PDB entry 7RAU | electron microscopy, 3.99 A resolution | chains A and D of the 4 polymer chains in the assembly

[Chain A (and D)]
Name: Transient receptor potential cation channel subfamily V member 3
From: Mus musculus
Notes: chain D of this document is another copy of the same molecule, construct and numbering; everything in this record applies to it too
UniProtKB: Q8K424 (TRPV3_MOUSE); residues 1-791 here = UniProt positions 1-791
Sequence (808 residues; numbered 1 to 808; the number before each row is that of its first residue):
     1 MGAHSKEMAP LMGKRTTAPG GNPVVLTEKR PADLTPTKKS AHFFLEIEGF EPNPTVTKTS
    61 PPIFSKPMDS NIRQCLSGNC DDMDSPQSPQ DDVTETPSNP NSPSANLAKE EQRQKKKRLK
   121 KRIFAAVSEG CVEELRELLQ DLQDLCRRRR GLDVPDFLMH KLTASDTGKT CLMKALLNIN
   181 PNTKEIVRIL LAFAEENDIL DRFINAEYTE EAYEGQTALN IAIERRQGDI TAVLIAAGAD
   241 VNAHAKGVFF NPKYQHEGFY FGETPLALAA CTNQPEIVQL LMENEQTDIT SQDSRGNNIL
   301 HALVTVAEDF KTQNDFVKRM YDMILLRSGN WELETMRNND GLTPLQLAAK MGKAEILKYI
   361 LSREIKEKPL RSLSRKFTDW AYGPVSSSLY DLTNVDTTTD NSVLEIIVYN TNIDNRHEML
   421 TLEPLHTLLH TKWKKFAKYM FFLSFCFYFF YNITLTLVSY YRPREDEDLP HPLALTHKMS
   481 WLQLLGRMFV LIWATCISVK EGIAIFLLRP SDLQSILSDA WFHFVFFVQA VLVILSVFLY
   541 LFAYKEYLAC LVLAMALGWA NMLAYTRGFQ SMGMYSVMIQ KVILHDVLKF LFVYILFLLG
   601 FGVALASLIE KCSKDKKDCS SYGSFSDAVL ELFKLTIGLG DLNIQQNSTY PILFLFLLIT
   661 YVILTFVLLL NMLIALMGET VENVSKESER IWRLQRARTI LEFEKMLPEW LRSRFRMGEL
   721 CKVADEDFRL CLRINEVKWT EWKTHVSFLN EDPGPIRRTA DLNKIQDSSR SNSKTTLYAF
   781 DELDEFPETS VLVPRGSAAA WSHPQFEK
Unresolved in the structure: 1-114, 463-476, 509-513, 610-622, 757-808
Differences from the reference sequence: conflict Gly-2 (Asn in Q8K424); engineered mutation Ala-564 (Tyr in Q8K424); expression tag (792-808)
Curated features (UniProtKB/Swiss-Prot):
  - binding site (Na(+)): Gly-638
Small-molecule neighbours:
  - osthole (A0O; 7-methoxy-8-(3-methylbut-2-enyl)chromen-2-one), molecule 1: Leu-420, Thr-421, His-426, Leu-429, His-430, Trp-433, Arg-693, Arg-696
  - osthole (A0O), molecule 2: Ser-444, Trp-493, Ile-497, Lys-500, Glu-501, Tyr-565, Met-706

[Chain A / chain D interface]
Pairs across the interface - 45 pairs, chain A then chain D:
  Tyr-382(A) / Gln-216(D)  hydrogen bond
  Tyr-382(A) / Asn-220(D)
  Tyr-382(A) / Glu-224(D)
  Tyr-382(A) / Phe-250(D)
  Gly-383(A) / Glu-224(D)  hydrogen bond (backbone-side chain)
  Pro-384(A) / Phe-259(D)  hydrophobic
  Tyr-460(A) / Ala-606(D)  hydrogen bond (side chain-backbone)
  Tyr-460(A) / Ser-607(D)  hydrogen bond (side chain-backbone)
  Tyr-461(A) / Val-603(D)
  Tyr-461(A) / Ala-606(D)
  Tyr-461(A) / Phe-625(D)
  Glu-546(A) / Tyr-650(D)  hydrogen bond
  Val-552(A) / Ser-607(D)
  Ser-571(A) / Lys-589(D)
  Met-572(A) / Val-593(D)  hydrophobic
  Tyr-575(A) / Lys-589(D)
  Tyr-575(A) / Ala-675(D)  hydrophobic
  Ser-576(A) / Asn-671(D)
  Ile-579(A) / Asn-671(D)
  Gln-580(A) / Asn-671(D)
  Ile-583(A) / Val-667(D)
  Leu-630(A) / Leu-642(D)  hydrophobic
  Lys-634(A) / Leu-642(D)
  Leu-673(A) / Leu-670(D)  hydrophobic
  Leu-676(A) / Ile-674(D)  hydrophobic
  Met-677(A) / Ile-674(D)  hydrophobic
  Met-677(A) / Met-677(D)  hydrophobic
  Trp-739(A) / Cys-271(D)
  Trp-739(A) / Val-306(D)  hydrophobic
  Trp-739(A) / Thr-312(D)
  Trp-739(A) / Gln-313(D)
  Thr-740(A) / Thr-312(D)
  Trp-742(A) / Arg-226(D)
  Trp-742(A) / Thr-272(D)
  Thr-744(A) / Arg-225(D)  hydrogen bond (side chain-backbone)
  His-745(A) / Arg-225(D)
  Phe-748(A) / Arg-225(D)
  Glu-751(A) / Lys-174(D)  salt bridge
  Glu-751(A) / Leu-177(D)
  Asp-752(A) / Lys-169(D)  salt bridge
  Asp-752(A) / Tyr-213(D)
  Pro-753(A) / Tyr-213(D)
  Pro-753(A) / Phe-249(D)  hydrophobic
  Gly-754(A) / Tyr-213(D)  hydrogen bond (backbone-side chain)
  Pro-755(A) / Glu-257(D)
Interface residues without a listed pair, chain A (41 interface residues in all): Ala-381, Val-385, Ala-549, Trp-559, Leu-563, Ile-637, Met-672, Thr-680, Asn-735, Lys-743, Val-746
Interface residues without a listed pair, chain D (44 interface residues in all): Asn-178, Ile-179, Ile-221, His-256, Asn-273, Phe-316, Gly-600, Ala-604, Gly-638, Leu-653, Phe-666, Leu-668

[Summary]
The interface between chain A and chain D involves 41 residues on one side and 44 on the other; the contacts
include 7 hydrogen bonds and 2 salt bridges. Polar pairs include Glu-751(A)/Lys-174(D), Asp-752(A)/Lys-169(D)
and Tyr-382(A)/Gln-216(D). Chain A binds osthole.
Both chains are Transient receptor potential cation channel subfamily V member 3 (Mus musculus). Entry 7RAU
(Structure of TRPV3 in complex with osthole) was determined by electron microscopy together with 7RAS from the
same study.
